3QVI - chains B and D of the 4 polymer chains in the assembly; structure by X-ray diffraction, 2.50 A resolution.

== Chain B (and D) ==
Protein: Histo-aspartic protease
Organism: Plasmodium falciparum
Notes: chain D of this document is another copy of the same molecule, construct and numbering; everything in this record applies to it too
UniProt: Q9Y006 (Q9Y006_PLAFA); the construct lacks a stretch of the UniProt sequence and is renumbered around it, so the offset changes along the chain: -124 to 96 = UniProt 1-221; 98-109 = UniProt 222-233; 110-195 = UniProt 236-321; 197-199 = UniProt 322-324; 5 more segments
Sequence (451 residues; numbered -124 to 328 plus 7 insertion-coded residues; 9 numbers in that range are skipped by the numbering (no residue carries them; nothing is unmodelled there); the number before each row is that of its first residue; a row labelled like 109A-109B holds insertion residues (109A, then the next letters in order); numbers below 1 keep their minus sign (Met-124 is residue -124)):
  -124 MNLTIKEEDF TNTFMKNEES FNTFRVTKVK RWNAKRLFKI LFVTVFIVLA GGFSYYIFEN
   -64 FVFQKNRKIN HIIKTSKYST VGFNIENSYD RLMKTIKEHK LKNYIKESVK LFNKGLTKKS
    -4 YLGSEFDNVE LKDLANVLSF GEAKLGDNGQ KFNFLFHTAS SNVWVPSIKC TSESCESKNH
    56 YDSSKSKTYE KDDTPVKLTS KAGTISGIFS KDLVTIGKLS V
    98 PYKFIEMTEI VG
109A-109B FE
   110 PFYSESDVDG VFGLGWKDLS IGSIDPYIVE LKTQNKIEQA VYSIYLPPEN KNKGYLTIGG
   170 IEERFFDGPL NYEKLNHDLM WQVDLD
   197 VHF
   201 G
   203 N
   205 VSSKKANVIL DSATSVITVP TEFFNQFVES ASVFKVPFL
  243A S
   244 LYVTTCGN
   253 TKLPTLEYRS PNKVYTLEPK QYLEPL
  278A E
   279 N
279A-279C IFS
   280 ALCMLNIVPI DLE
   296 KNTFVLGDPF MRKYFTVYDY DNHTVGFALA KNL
Unresolved in the structure: -124 to -1
Disulfides: Cys45-Cys50, Cys249-Cys282
Small-molecule neighbours:
  - kni-10395 (K95; (4R)-N-[(1S,2R)-2-hydroxy-2,3-dihydro-1H-inden-1-yl]-3-[(2S,3S)-2-hydroxy-3-{[S-methyl-N-(phenylacetyl)-L-cysteinyl]ami no}-4-phenylbutanoyl]-5,5-dimethyl-1,3-thiazolidine-4-carboxamide): Leu243, Leu278, Glu278A, Phe279B, Ala280, Leu281
  - PG5 (1-methoxy-2-[2-(2-methoxy-ethoxy]-ethane): Ser219, Val220, Glu276, Met283, Asn285
Swiss-Prot annotation at these positions:
  - active site: Asp215
What the authors report for this chain:
  - catalytic residues: His32, Ser35, Asp215 (proposed by the authors, not directly observed)
  - self-association interface (contacts with another copy of this molecule): Tyr164 to Ile167, Glu276 to Met283
  - binding site for kni-10395: Ala34, Ser35, Trp39, Leu73, Ser75, Val120, Met189, Ile213, Asp215, Leu243, Glu278A, Leu278, Phe279B, Leu281, Leu291, Glu292, Val300
  - contacts within the chain: Asp215-Thr218 (hydrogen bond)
  - conformationally variable residues (side-chain flip): Glu278A

== How chain B and chain D interact ==
Pairs across the interface - 38 pairs, chain B then chain D:
  Glu172(B) with Thr253(D), hydrogen bond
  Asp176(B) with Lys272(D), salt bridge
  Gly177(B) with Thr253(D)
  Pro178(B) with Thr253(D); Leu255(D); Thr257(D)
  Leu179(B) with Thr253(D)
  His198(B) with Pro263(D), hydrogen bond (side chain-backbone)
  Gly201(B) with Asn264(D)
  Asn203(B) with Asn264(D), hydrogen bond
  Thr253(B) with Glu172(D), hydrogen bond; Gly177(D); Pro178(D); Leu179(D)
  Leu255(B) with Pro178(D)
  Thr257(B) with Pro178(D); Lys265(D), hydrogen bond
  Glu259(B) with Lys265(D); Val266(D), hydrogen bond (side chain-backbone)
  Arg261(B) with Arg261(D); Ser262(D), hydrogen bond (side chain-backbone); Asn264(D); Lys265(D); Val266(D)
  Ser262(B) with Arg261(D), hydrogen bond (backbone-side chain)
  Pro263(B) with His198(D), hydrogen bond (backbone-side chain)
  Asn264(B) with Gly201(D); Asn203(D), hydrogen bond
  Lys265(B) with Thr257(D), hydrogen bond; Glu259(D); Arg261(D)
  Val266(B) with Glu259(D), hydrogen bond (backbone-side chain); Arg261(D); Val266(D), hydrophobic
  Glu270(B) with Pro178(D); Leu324(D)
  Lys272(B) with Asp176(D), salt bridge
  Leu324(B) with Glu270(D)
Other interface residues (no listed pair), chain B (24 interface residues in all): Phe175, Pro256, Pro271
Other interface residues (no listed pair), chain D (24 interface residues in all): Phe175, Pro256, Pro271

== In short ==
Chain B and chain D each contribute 24 residues to their interface; the contacts include 12 hydrogen bonds and
2 salt bridges. Among the polar pairs are Asp176(B)-Lys272(D), Glu172(B)-Thr253(D) and His198(B)-Pro263(D).
From the paper: catalytic residues His32(B), Ser35(B) and Asp215(B); a binding site for kni-10395 at Ala34(B),
Ser35(B) and Trp39(B) among others.
Both chains are Histo-aspartic protease (Plasmodium falciparum). Entry 3QVI (Crystal structure of KNI-10395
bound histo-aspartic protease (HAP) from Plasmodium falciparum) was determined by X-ray diffraction (same
publication as 3QVC).
